Entry 1SQN (X-ray diffraction, 1.45 A resolution); this record covers chain A.

[Chain A]
Molecule: progesterone receptor
From: Homo sapiens
Notes: fragment: residues 676-933, ligand binding domain
UniProtKB: P06401 (PRGR_HUMAN); numbering as in UniProt (aligned over 673-933)
Sequence (261 residues; row label = number of the first residue in the row):
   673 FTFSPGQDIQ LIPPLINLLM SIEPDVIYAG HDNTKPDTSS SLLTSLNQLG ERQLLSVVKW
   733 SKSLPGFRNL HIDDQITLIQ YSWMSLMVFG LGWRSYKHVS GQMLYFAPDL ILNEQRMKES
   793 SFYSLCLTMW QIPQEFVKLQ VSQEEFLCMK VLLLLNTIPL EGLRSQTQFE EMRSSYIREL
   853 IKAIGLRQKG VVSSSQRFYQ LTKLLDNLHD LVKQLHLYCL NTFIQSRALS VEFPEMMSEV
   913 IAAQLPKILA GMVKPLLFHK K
Not modelled in the structure: 673-681, 706-707, 861, 933
Residues lining bound ligands: NDR ((14beta,17alpha)-17-ethynyl-17-hydroxyestr-4-en-3-one): L715, L718, N719, L721, G722, Q725, W755, M756, M759, V760, L763, R766, F778, F794, L797, M801, L887, Y890, C891, M909
Curated features (UniProtKB/Swiss-Prot):
  - binding site (progesterone): R766
  - modified residue: S676 (Phosphoserine)

[Summary]
Chain A binds compound NDR. Curated annotation (UniProt) lists progesterone-binding residue R766.
Chain A is progesterone receptor (Homo sapiens); the structure, Progesterone Receptor Ligand Binding Domain
with bound Norethindrone, was determined by X-ray diffraction, deposited together with 1SR7.
